4YVW - chains F and J of the 15 polymer chains in the assembly; structure by X-ray diffraction, 3.80 A resolution.

[Chain F]
Name: Capsid protein VP3
Source organism: Enterovirus A71
UniProtKB: F6KTB0 (F6KTB0_9ENTO); residues 1-242 here correspond to UniProt positions 324-565 (UniProt number = residue number + 323)
Amino-acid sequence (242 residues; each row starts with the number of its first residue):
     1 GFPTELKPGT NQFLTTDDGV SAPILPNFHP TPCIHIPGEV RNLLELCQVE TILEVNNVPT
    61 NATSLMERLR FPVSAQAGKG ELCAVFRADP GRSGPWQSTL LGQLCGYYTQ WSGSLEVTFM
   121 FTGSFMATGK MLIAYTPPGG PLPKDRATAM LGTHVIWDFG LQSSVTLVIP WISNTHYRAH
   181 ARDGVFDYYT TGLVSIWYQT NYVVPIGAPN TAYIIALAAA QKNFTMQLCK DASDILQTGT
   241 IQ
Disordered / not traced: 177-188, 237-242
Differences from the reference sequence: engineered mutation Q227 (Lys550 in F6KTB0)

[Chain J]
Name: Capsid protein VP1
Source organism: Enterovirus A71
UniProtKB: F6KTB0 (F6KTB0_9ENTO); residues 1-297 here correspond to UniProt positions 566-862 (UniProt number = residue number + 565)
Amino-acid sequence (297 residues; numbered 1 to 297; the number before each row is that of its first residue):
     1 GDRVADVIES SIGDSVSRAL THALPAPTGQ NTQVSSHRLD TGKVPALQAA EIGASSNASD
    61 ESMIETRCVL NSHSTAETTL DSFFSRAGLV GEIDLPLEGT TNPNGYANWD IDITGYAQMR
   121 RKVELFTYMR FDAEFTFVAC TPTGEVVPQL LQYMFVPPGA PKPDSRESLA WQTATNPSVF
   181 VKLSDPPAQV SVPFMSPASA YQWFYDGYPT FGEHLQANDL DYGACPNNMM GTFSVRTVGT
   241 SKSKYPLVVR IYMRMKHVRA WIPRPMRNQN YLFKANPNYA GNSIKPTGAS RTAITTL
Disordered / not traced: 1-71, 297
Differences from the reference sequence: engineered mutation L215 (Lys780 in F6KTB0), A217 (Glu782 in F6KTB0), N218 (Lys783 in F6KTB0), D221 (Glu786 in F6KTB0)

[How chain F and chain J interact]
Contacting residue pairs (32; chain F residue first):
  P8(F) with P187(J); Q189(J)
  G9(F) with P187(J), hydrogen bond (backbone-backbone); A188(J); Q189(J)
  T10(F) with P186(J)
  N11(F) with D185(J)
  Q12(F) with F180(J); V181(J); A188(J); Q189(J), hydrogen bond (side chain-backbone)
  F13(F) with S178(J); V179(J); F180(J), hydrogen bond (backbone-backbone)
  L14(F) with S178(J); V179(J), hydrophobic; V190(J), hydrophobic
  T15(F) with P177(J); S178(J), hydrogen bond (side chain-backbone)
  T16(F) with P177(J)
  T109(F) with G159(J)
  Q110(F) with P197(J)
  P141(F) with E213(J)
  T175(F) with F211(J)
  T190(F) with F211(J); G212(J)
  L228(F) with P157(J), hydrophobic; M195(J), hydrophobic
  C229(F) with T175(J)
  K230(F) with P161(J); T175(J)
  D231(F) with T175(J), hydrogen bond (backbone-side chain)
Interface residues without a listed pair, chain F (19 interface residues in all): G139
Interface residues without a listed pair, chain J (24 interface residues in all): T136, T173, A174, K182

[Summary]
19 residues of chain F and 24 residues of chain J are in contact, with 5 hydrogen bonds. Polar pairs include
Q12(F)-Q189(J), T15(F)-S178(J) and D231(F)-T175(J).
Chain F is Capsid protein VP3 and chain J is Capsid protein VP1, both from Enterovirus A71; the structure,
crystal structure of an enterovirus 71/coxsackievirus A16 chimeric virus-like particle, was determined by
X-ray diffraction together with 4YVS from the same study.
